6S1K - chains K and N of the 16 polymer chains in the assembly; structure by electron microscopy, 8.38 A resolution (very low resolution: no residue pairs are listed; an interface is given only as per-side residue counts).

== Chain K (and N) ==
Molecule: Methyl-accepting chemotaxis protein I
Source organism: Escherichia coli str. K-12 substr. MG1655star
Notes: chain N of this document is another copy of the same molecule, construct and numbering; everything in this record applies to it too
UniProtKB: P02942 (MCP1_ECOLI); residue numbers follow UniProt; this construct covers 1-551
Amino-acid sequence (551 residues; each row starts with the number of its first residue):
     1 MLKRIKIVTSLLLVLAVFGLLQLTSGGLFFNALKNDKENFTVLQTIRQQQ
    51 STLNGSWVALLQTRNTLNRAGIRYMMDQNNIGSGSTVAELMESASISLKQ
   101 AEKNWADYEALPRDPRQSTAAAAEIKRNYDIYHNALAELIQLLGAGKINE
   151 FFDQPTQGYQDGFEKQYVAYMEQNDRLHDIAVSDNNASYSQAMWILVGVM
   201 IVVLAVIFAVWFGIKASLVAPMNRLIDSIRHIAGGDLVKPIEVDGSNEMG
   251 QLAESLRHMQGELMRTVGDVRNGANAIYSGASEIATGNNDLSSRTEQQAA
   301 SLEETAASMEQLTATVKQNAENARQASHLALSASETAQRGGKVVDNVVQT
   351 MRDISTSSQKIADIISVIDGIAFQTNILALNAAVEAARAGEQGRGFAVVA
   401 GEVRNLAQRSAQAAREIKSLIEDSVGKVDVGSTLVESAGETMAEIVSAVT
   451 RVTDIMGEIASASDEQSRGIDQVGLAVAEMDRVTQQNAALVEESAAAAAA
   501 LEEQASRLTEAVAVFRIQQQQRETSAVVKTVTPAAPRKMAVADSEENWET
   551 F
Unresolved in the structure: 1-339, 442-551
Curated features (UniProtKB/Swiss-Prot):
  - region: R64 to R73 (The 3 Arg may form a positively charged pocket, which binds the alpha-carboxyl group of the attractant AA)
  - modified residue: Q297 (Glutamate methyl ester (Gln)), E304 (Glutamate methyl ester (Glu)), Q311 (Glutamate methyl ester (Gln)), E493 (Glutamate methyl ester (Glu)), E502 (Glutamate methyl ester (Glu))

== How chain K and chain N interact ==
At this resolution (8 A) residue pairs are not listed: 5 residues of chain K and 6 of chain N lie at the interface.

== In short ==
The interface between chain K and chain N involves 5 residues on one side and 6 on the other.
Both chains are Methyl-accepting chemotaxis protein I (Escherichia coli str. K-12 substr. MG1655star). Entry
6S1K (E. coli Core Signaling Unit, carrying QQQQ receptor mutation) was determined by electron microscopy.
